PDB entry 6P1T | X-ray diffraction, 1.70 A resolution | chains A and D of the 4 polymer chains in the assembly

[Chain A]
Molecule: DNA-directed DNA/RNA polymerase mu
From: Homo sapiens
Notes: EC 2.7.7.7
UniProt: Q9NP87 (DPOLM_HUMAN); residue numbers follow UniProt; this construct covers 134-397, 410-494
Amino-acid sequence (354 residues; numbered 129 to 494; 12 numbers in that range are skipped by the numbering (no residue carries them; nothing is unmodelled there); the number before each row is that of its first residue):
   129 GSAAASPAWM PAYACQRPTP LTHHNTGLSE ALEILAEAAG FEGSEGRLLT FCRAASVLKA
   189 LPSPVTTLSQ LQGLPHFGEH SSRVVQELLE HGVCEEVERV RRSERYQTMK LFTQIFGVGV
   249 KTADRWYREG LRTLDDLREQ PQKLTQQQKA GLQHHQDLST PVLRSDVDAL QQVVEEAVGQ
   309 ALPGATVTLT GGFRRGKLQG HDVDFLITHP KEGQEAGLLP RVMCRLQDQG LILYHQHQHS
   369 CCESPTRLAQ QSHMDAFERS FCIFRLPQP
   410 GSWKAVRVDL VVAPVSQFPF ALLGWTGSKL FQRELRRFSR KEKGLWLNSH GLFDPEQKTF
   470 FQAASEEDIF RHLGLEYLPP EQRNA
Not modelled in the structure: 129-137, 366-383
Construct notes: expression tag (129-133); linker (410)
Ion coordination: Na+: Thr241, Ile243, Val246 (shared with 1 residue of chain P); Mg2+ site 1: Asp330, Asp332, Asp418 (together with CMPcPP) (shared with 1 residue of chain P); Mg2+ site 2: Asp330, Asp332 (together with CMPcPP)
Small-molecule neighbours: CMPcPP (2TM; 5'-O-[(S)-hydroxy{[(S)-hydroxy(phosphonooxy)phosphoryl]methyl}phosphoryl]cytidine): Gly319, Gly320, Arg323, Lys325, Gln327, Gly328, His329, Asp330, Asp332, Asp418, Gly433, Trp434, Thr435, Gly436, Ser437, Lys438, Gln441
Swiss-Prot annotation at these positions:
  - region: Arg323 to Asp332 (Involved in ssDNA binding)
  - binding site (Mg(2+)): Asp330, Asp332, Asp418
  - site: Gly433 (Responsible for the low discrimination between dNTP and rNTP)

[Chain D]
Molecule: 4-nt DNA strand
Sequence (4 nucleotides; each row starts with the number of its first residue):
     1 GCCG

[Chain A / chain D interface]
Contacting residue pairs (14; chain A residue first):
  Ala140(A) with DG4(D), phosphate contact
  Gly174(A) with DG1(D), hydrogen bond to the base
  Arg175(A) with DG1(D), salt bridge to the phosphate
  Thr178(A) with DG1(D), hydrogen bond to the base; DC2(D), sugar contact
  Phe179(A) with DG1(D), sugar contact
  Pro203(A) with DC3(D), phosphate contact
  His204(A) with DC2(D), sugar contact; DC3(D), hydrogen bond to the phosphate
  Gly206(A) with DC2(D), hydrogen bond to the phosphate
  Glu207(A) with DC2(D), hydrogen bond to the phosphate
  His208(A) with DG1(D), salt bridge to the phosphate; DC2(D), hydrogen bond to the phosphate
  Ser209(A) with DC2(D), hydrogen bond to the phosphate
Other interface residues (no listed pair), chain A (14 interface residues in all): Arg181, Leu202, Phe205

[In short]
14 residues of chain A and 4 residues of chain D are in contact, with 7 hydrogen bonds and 2 salt bridges.
Polar pairs include Gly174(A)-DG1(D), Thr178(A)-DG1(D) and His204(A)-DC3(D). Bound to chain A: CMPcPP. From
UniProt: 3 Mg2+-binding residues on chain A.
Here chain A is DNA-directed DNA/RNA polymerase mu (Homo sapiens) and chain D is a 4-nt DNA strand. Entry 6P1T
(Pre-catalytic ternary complex of human DNA Polymerase Mu with 1-nt gapped substrate containing template 8OG
and ...) was determined by X-ray diffraction (same publication as 6P1M, 6P1N, 6P1O, 6P1P, 6P1Q, 6P1R and 4
further entries).
